6STJ - chains B and F of the 8 polymer chains in the assembly; structure by X-ray diffraction, 2.20 A resolution.

== Chain B ==
Name: Induced myeloid leukemia cell differentiation protein Mcl-1
Source organism: Homo sapiens
UniProt: Q07820 (MCL1_HUMAN); residues 173-327 here = UniProt positions 173-327
Amino-acid sequence (156 residues; each row starts with the number of its first residue):
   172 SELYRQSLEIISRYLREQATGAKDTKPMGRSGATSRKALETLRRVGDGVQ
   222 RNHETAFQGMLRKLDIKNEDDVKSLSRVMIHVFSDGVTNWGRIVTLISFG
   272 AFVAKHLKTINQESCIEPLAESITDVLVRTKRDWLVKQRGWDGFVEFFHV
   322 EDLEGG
Not modelled in the structure: 195-203, 323-327
Construct notes: expression tag (172)
UniProt features mapped onto this chain:
  - motif: Ala-209 to Asn-223 (BH3), His-252 to Ala-272 (BH1), Asp-304 to Phe-319 (BH2)
  - cross-link (Glycyl lysine isopeptide (Lys-Gly)): Lys-194 (interchain with G-Cter in ubiquitin), Lys-197 (interchain with G-Cter in ubiquitin)
  - mutagenesis: Lys-194 (K194R: Reduced ubiquitination), Lys-197 (K197R: Reduced ubiquitination), Lys-208 (K208R: No effect on ubiquitination), Lys-234 (K234R: No effect on ubiquitination)

== Chain F ==
Name: Cystatin domain-containing protein
Amino-acid sequence (91 residues; row label = number of the first residue in the row):
     1 SENSLEIEELARFAVDEHNKKENALLEFVRVVKAKEQMGVNPEEMQTMYY
    51 LTLEAKDGGKKKLYEAKVWVKWWWGFHIWDNFKELQEFKPV
Not modelled in the structure: 1

== Chain B / chain F interface ==
Pairs across the interface - 28 pairs, chain B then chain F:
  Arg-215(B) / Trp-69(F)
  Arg-215(B) / Phe-82(F)
  Arg-215(B) / Glu-84(F)  salt bridge
  Val-216(B) / Phe-82(F)  hydrophobic
  Arg-222(B) / Glu-17(F)  salt bridge
  Asn-223(B) / Asn-81(F)  hydrogen bond (side chain-backbone)
  His-224(B) / Asp-80(F)  salt bridge
  Val-253(B) / Phe-76(F)  hydrophobic
  Val-258(B) / Trp-74(F)
  Asn-260(B) / Trp-73(F)
  Asn-260(B) / Trp-74(F)  hydrogen bond (side chain-backbone)
  Gly-262(B) / Trp-73(F)
  Arg-263(B) / Trp-73(F)
  Arg-263(B) / Trp-74(F)  hydrogen bond (side chain-backbone)
  Arg-263(B) / Gly-75(F)  hydrogen bond (side chain-backbone)
  Arg-263(B) / Phe-76(F)
  Phe-318(B) / Lys-71(F)  hydrogen bond (backbone-side chain)
  Phe-318(B) / Trp-73(F)  hydrophobic
  Phe-319(B) / Trp-69(F)
  Phe-319(B) / Lys-71(F)
  Phe-319(B) / Trp-73(F)  hydrophobic
  His-320(B) / Trp-69(F)
  Val-321(B) / Gln-46(F)
  Val-321(B) / Met-48(F)  hydrophobic
  Val-321(B) / Trp-69(F)
  Glu-322(B) / Gln-37(F)  hydrogen bond
  Glu-322(B) / Gln-46(F)  hydrogen bond (backbone-side chain)
  Glu-322(B) / Met-48(F)
Interface residues without a listed pair, chain B (19 interface residues in all): Gly-219, Val-220, Asp-256, Thr-266
Interface residues without a listed pair, chain F (18 interface residues in all): Phe-13, His-77, Lys-83, Gln-86

== Overview ==
The interface between chain B and chain F involves 19 residues on one side and 18 on the other; the contacts
include 7 hydrogen bonds and 3 salt bridges. Polar contacts include Arg-215(B)/Glu-84(F), Arg-222(B)/Glu-17(F)
and His-224(B)/Asp-80(F).
Here chain B is Induced myeloid leukemia cell differentiation protein Mcl-1 (Homo sapiens) and chain F is
Cystatin domain-containing protein. Entry 6STJ (Selective Affimers Recognize BCL-2 Family Proteins Through
Non-Canonical Structural Motifs) was determined by X-ray diffraction together with 6ST2 from the same study.
